Entry 5U2B (X-ray diffraction, 2.22 A resolution); this record covers chains A and B.

== Chain A (and B) ==
Name: Estrogen receptor
Source organism: Homo sapiens
Notes: fragment: ligand-binding domain; chain B of this document is another copy of the same molecule, construct and numbering; everything in this record applies to it too
UniProt: P03372 (ESR1_HUMAN), isoform P03372-3; residues 298-554 here correspond to UniProt positions 125-381 (UniProt number = residue number - 173)
Amino-acid sequence (257 residues; numbered 298 to 554; the number before each row is that of its first residue):
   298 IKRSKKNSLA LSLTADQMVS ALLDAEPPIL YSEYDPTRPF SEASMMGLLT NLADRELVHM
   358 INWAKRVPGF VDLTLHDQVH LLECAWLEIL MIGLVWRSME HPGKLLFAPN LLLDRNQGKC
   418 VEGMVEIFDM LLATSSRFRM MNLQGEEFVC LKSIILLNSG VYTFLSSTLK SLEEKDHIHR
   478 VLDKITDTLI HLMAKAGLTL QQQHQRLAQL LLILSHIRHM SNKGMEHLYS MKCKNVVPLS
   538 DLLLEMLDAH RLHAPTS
Not modelled in the structure: 298, 334-335, 462, 531-535, 549-554 (chain B: 298-303, 335-339, 460-471, 549-554)
Sequence notes: engineered mutation Ser-537 (Tyr364 in P03372)
Ligand contacts: 6WV ((8R,9S,13S,14S,17S)-13-methyl-17-phenylazanyl-6,7,8,9,11,12,14,15,16,17-decahydrocyclopenta[a]phenanthren-3-ol): Met-343, Leu-346, Thr-347, Leu-349, Ala-350, Glu-353, Leu-384, Leu-387, Met-388, Leu-391, Arg-394, Phe-404, Met-421, Ile-424, Leu-428, Gly-521, His-524, Leu-525, Met-528
What the authors report for this chain:
  - conformationally variable residues (helix shift, order/disorder transition): Lys-299 to Ser-305, Thr-371, Val-376, Glu-471
  - contacts within the chain: Lys-302/Glu-471 (salt bridge), Lys-302/Asp-369 (backbone contact), Lys-303/Glu-470 (salt bridge), Ser-305/Asp-369 (hydrogen bond), Thr-371/Glu-471 (hydrogen bond)
  - post-translational modification sites: Ser-305
  - mutagenesis - S305A: abolished signaling in response to IL1beta
  - mutagenesis - S305A: abolished signaling in response to TNFalpha
  - mutagenesis - S305A, L372S/L536S: unchanged signaling in response to E2
  - mutagenesis - S305A: decreased growth in response to IL1beta
  - mutagenesis - L372S/L536S: increased signaling in response to TOT
  - mutagenesis - H547A/R548A/H550A: decreased signaling in response to TOT

== Chain A / chain B interface ==
Residue-residue contacts - 47 pairs, chain A then chain B:
  Arg-434(A) with Tyr-459(B), hydrogen bond; His-476(B), hydrogen bond
  Ile-451(A) with Leu-509(B), hydrophobic
  Asn-455(A) with Leu-509(B)
  Tyr-459(A) with Arg-434(B), hydrogen bond
  His-476(A) with Arg-434(B)
  Asp-480(A) with Gln-502(B); Gln-506(B), hydrogen bond
  Thr-483(A) with His-501(B); Gln-502(B); Ala-505(B)
  Asp-484(A) with Gln-498(B); His-501(B), salt bridge; Gln-502(B)
  Ile-487(A) with His-501(B)
  Leu-497(A) with Leu-497(B), hydrophobic
  Gln-498(A) with Asp-484(B)
  His-501(A) with Thr-483(B); Ile-487(B); Leu-504(B)
  Gln-502(A) with Asp-480(B); Thr-483(B); Asp-484(B)
  Leu-504(A) with His-501(B); Leu-504(B), hydrophobic
  Ala-505(A) with Thr-483(B); Leu-508(B), hydrophobic
  Gln-506(A) with Asp-480(B)
  Leu-508(A) with Ala-505(B), hydrophobic
  Leu-509(A) with Ile-451(B), hydrophobic; Asn-455(B); Leu-511(B), hydrophobic
  Leu-511(A) with Ser-512(B)
  Ser-512(A) with Leu-511(B); Arg-515(B), hydrogen bond
  His-513(A) with Asn-455(B), hydrogen bond (side chain-backbone); Tyr-459(B); Arg-515(B)
  Arg-515(A) with Ser-512(B), hydrogen bond; His-516(B)
  His-516(A) with Arg-515(B); Asn-519(B), hydrogen bond
  Asn-519(A) with His-516(B), hydrogen bond; Asn-519(B)
  Lys-520(A) with His-547(B)
  Glu-523(A) with Glu-523(B)
  Arg-548(A) with Glu-423(B), salt bridge
Other interface residues (no listed pair), chain A (31 interface residues in all): Ala-430, Leu-479, Ile-510, His-547
Other interface residues (no listed pair), chain B (34 interface residues in all): Ala-430, Ser-456, Val-458, Leu-479, Gln-500, Ile-510, His-513, Lys-520

== Overview ==
Chain A and chain B form an interface of 31 and 34 residues respectively, with 9 hydrogen bonds and 2 salt
bridges. Polar contacts include Asp-484(A)/His-501(B), Arg-548(A)/Glu-423(B) and Arg-434(A)/Tyr-459(B). The
paper reports that S305A of chain A abolishes signaling in response to IL1beta; a modification site at
Ser-305(A); 3 substitutions were tested in all.
Both chains are Estrogen receptor (Homo sapiens). Entry 5U2B (Crystal Structure of the ER-alpha Ligand-binding
Domain (Y537S) in Complex with the phenylamino-substituted estrogen,
(8R,9S,13S,14S,17S)-13-methyl-17-(phenylamino)-7,8,9,11,12,13,14,15,16,17-decahydro-6H-cyclopenta[a]phenanthren-3-ol,
without ...) was determined by X-ray diffraction (same publication as 5U2D).
